Entry 6SZH (X-ray diffraction, 1.65 A resolution); this record covers chains A and B.

[Chain A (and B)]
Molecule: Ditrans, polycis-undecaprenyl-diphosphate synthase ((2E, 6E)-farnesyl-diphosphate specific)
Source organism: Acinetobacter baumannii
Notes: EC 2.5.1.31; chain B of this document is another copy of the same molecule, construct and numbering; everything in this record applies to it too
Reference sequence: V5VCK8 (V5VCK8_ACIBA); residues 11-260 here correspond to UniProt positions 1-250 (UniProt number = residue number - 10)
Amino-acid sequence (270 residues; each row starts with the number of its first residue; numbers below 1 keep their minus sign (Met-9 is residue -9)):
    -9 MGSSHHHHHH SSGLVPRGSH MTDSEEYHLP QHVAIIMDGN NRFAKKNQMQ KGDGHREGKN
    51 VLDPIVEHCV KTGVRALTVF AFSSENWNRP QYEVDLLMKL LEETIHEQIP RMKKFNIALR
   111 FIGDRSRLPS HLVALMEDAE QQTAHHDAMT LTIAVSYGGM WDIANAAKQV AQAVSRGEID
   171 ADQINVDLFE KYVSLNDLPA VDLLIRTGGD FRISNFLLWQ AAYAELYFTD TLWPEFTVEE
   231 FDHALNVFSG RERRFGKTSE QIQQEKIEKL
Not modelled in the structure: -9 to 17, 244-260 (chain B: -9 to 13, 32-49, 245-260)
Sequence notes: initiating methionine (-9); expression tag (-8 to 10)
What the authors report for this chain:
  - conformationally variable residues: Ile203, Phe206
  - binding site for 3,5-dimethyl-1H-pyrrole-2-carbonitrile: Ile203, Ser204, Phe206, Leu208, Leu216

[How chain A and chain B interact]
Contacting residue pairs (72):
  Glu75(A) - Tyr213(B)  hydrogen bond
  Met150(A) - Val176(B)
  Met150(A) - Trp209(B)
  Met150(A) - Ala212(B)  hydrophobic
  Trp151(A) - Val176(B)
  Ile153(A) - Ile153(B)  hydrophobic
  Ile153(A) - Phe179(B)  hydrophobic
  Ile153(A) - Trp209(B)  hydrophobic
  Ala154(A) - Ile174(B)
  Ala154(A) - Asn175(B)
  Ala154(A) - Val176(B)
  Ala154(A) - Phe179(B)  hydrophobic
  Ala157(A) - Phe179(B)  hydrophobic
  Lys158(A) - Ala171(B)
  Lys158(A) - Asp172(B)
  Lys158(A) - Ile174(B)
  Ala161(A) - Ala171(B)  hydrophobic
  Ala161(A) - Ile174(B)  hydrophobic
  Gln162(A) - Ala171(B)
  Gln162(A) - Asp172(B)  hydrogen bond
  Ser165(A) - Val164(B)
  Ala171(A) - Lys158(B)
  Ala171(A) - Ala161(B)
  Ala171(A) - Gln162(B)
  Asp172(A) - Lys158(B)  hydrogen bond (backbone-side chain)
  Asp172(A) - Gln162(B)  hydrogen bond
  Ile174(A) - Ala154(B)
  Ile174(A) - Lys158(B)
  Ile174(A) - Ala161(B)  hydrophobic
  Asn175(A) - Ala154(B)
  Val176(A) - Met150(B)
  Val176(A) - Trp151(B)  hydrophobic
  Val176(A) - Ala154(B)
  Phe179(A) - Ile153(B)  hydrophobic
  Phe179(A) - Ala157(B)  hydrophobic
  Phe201(A) - Ala214(B)
  Phe201(A) - Glu215(B)
  Phe201(A) - Leu216(B)  hydrogen bond (backbone-backbone)
  Phe201(A) - Arg244(B)
  Arg202(A) - Tyr213(B)  hydrogen bond (side chain-backbone)
  Arg202(A) - Ala214(B)
  Arg202(A) - Glu215(B)  salt bridge
  Ile203(A) - Ile203(B)  hydrophobic
  Ile203(A) - Ala212(B)
  Ile203(A) - Leu216(B)  hydrophobic
  Ser204(A) - Ala212(B)  hydrogen bond (backbone-backbone)
  Asn205(A) - Ala212(B)  hydrogen bond (backbone-backbone)
  Asn205(A) - Tyr213(B)  hydrogen bond
  Leu208(A) - Leu208(B)
  Leu208(A) - Ala212(B)  hydrophobic
  Trp209(A) - Met150(B)
  Trp209(A) - Ile153(B)  hydrophobic
  Ala211(A) - Ile203(B)
  Ala212(A) - Met150(B)  hydrophobic
  Ala212(A) - Ile203(B)
  Ala212(A) - Ser204(B)  hydrogen bond (backbone-backbone)
  Ala212(A) - Asn205(B)  hydrogen bond (backbone-backbone)
  Ala212(A) - Leu208(B)  hydrophobic
  Tyr213(A) - Glu75(B)
  Tyr213(A) - Met150(B)  hydrophobic
  Tyr213(A) - Ile203(B)
  Tyr213(A) - Asn205(B)  hydrogen bond
  Ala214(A) - Arg202(B)
  Ala214(A) - Ile203(B)  hydrogen bond (backbone-backbone)
  Glu215(A) - Phe201(B)
  Glu215(A) - Arg202(B)
  Leu216(A) - Phe201(B)  hydrogen bond (backbone-backbone)
  Leu216(A) - Arg202(B)
  Leu216(A) - Ile203(B)  hydrophobic
  Leu216(A) - Phe218(B)  hydrophobic
  Phe218(A) - Leu216(B)  hydrophobic
  Phe218(A) - Phe218(B)  hydrophobic
Also at the interface, not in a pair above, chain A (31 interface residues in all): Val164
Also at the interface, not in a pair above, chain B (31 interface residues in all): Ser165

[Summary]
Chain A and chain B each contribute 31 residues to their interface; the contacts include 14 hydrogen bonds and
1 salt bridge. Polar contacts include Arg202(A)-Glu215(B), Glu75(A)-Tyr213(B) and Gln162(A)-Asp172(B). From
the paper: a binding site for 3,5-dimethyl-1H-pyrrole-2-carbonitrile at Ile203(A), Ser204(A) and Phe206(A)
among others; conformational variability at Ile203(A) and Phe206(A).
Both chains are Ditrans, polycis-undecaprenyl-diphosphate synthase ((2E, 6E)-farnesyl-diphosphate specific)
(Acinetobacter baumannii). Entry 6SZH (Acinetobacter baumannii undecaprenyl pyrophosphate synthase (AB-UppS)
in complex with GW197) was determined by X-ray diffraction together with 6SZG from the same study.
